Entry 2D44 (X-ray diffraction, 2.30 A resolution); this record covers chain A.

Chain A:
Name: alpha-L-arabinofuranosidase B
Source organism: Aspergillus kawachii
Notes: EC 3.2.1.55
Amino-acid sequence (482 residues; each row starts with the number of its first residue):
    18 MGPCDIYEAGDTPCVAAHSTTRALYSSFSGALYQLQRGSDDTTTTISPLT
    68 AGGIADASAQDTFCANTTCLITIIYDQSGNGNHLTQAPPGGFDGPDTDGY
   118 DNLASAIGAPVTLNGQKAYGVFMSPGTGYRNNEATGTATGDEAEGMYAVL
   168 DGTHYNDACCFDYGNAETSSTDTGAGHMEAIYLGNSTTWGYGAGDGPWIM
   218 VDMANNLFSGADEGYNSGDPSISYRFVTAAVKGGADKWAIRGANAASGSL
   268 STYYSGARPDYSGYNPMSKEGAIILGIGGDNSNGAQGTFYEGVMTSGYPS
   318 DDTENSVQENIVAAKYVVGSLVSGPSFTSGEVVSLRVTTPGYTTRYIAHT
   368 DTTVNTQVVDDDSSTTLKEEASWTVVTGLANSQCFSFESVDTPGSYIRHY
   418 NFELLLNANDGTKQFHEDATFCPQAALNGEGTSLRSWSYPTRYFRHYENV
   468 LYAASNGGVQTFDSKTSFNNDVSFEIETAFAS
Construct notes: initiating methionine (18); engineered mutation Ala-221 (Glu in 21280333)
Disulfide bonds: Cys-21/Cys-31, Cys-81/Cys-86, Cys-176/Cys-177, Cys-401/Cys-439
Covalent attachments: N-acetylglucosamine (NAG) linked to Asn-202
Reported in the primary citation:
  - binding site for alpha-L-arabinofuranose: His-416, Asp-435, His-463, Asp-488
  - binding site for alpha-D-xylopyranose: Pro-142, Asn-466
  - mutagenesis - D435A, D435A/D488A, D488A: decreased catalytic activity
  - mutagenesis - E221A/D435A, E221A/D488A: decreased binding to wheat arabinoxylan
  - mutagenesis - E221A/D435A/D488A: abolished binding to wheat arabinoxylan
  - mutagenesis - D435A: decreased binding to wheat arabinoxylan and rye arabinoxylan
  - mutagenesis - D435A/D488A, D488A: abolished binding to wheat arabinoxylan or rye arabinoxylan
  - mutagenesis - E221A/D435A/D488A: abolished binding to mA1 or A3
  - catalytic residues: Asp-297 (citing earlier work)
  - mutagenesis - E221A/D435A/D488A: abolished binding to mA1
  - mutagenesis - E221A/D435A/D488A: abolished binding to A3

Overview:
Covalently linked N-acetylglucosamine: at Asn-202. From the paper: the catalytic residue Asp-297; D435A,
D435A/D488A and D488A reduce catalytic activity; 6 substitutions were tested in all.
Chain A is alpha-L-arabinofuranosidase B (Aspergillus kawachii); the structure, Crystal structure of
arabinofuranosidase complexed with arabinofuranosyl-alpha-1,2-xylobiose, was determined by X-ray diffraction
together with 2D43 from the same study.
